Entry 2WHY (X-ray diffraction, 1.70 A resolution); this record covers chains A and B.

Chain A:
Name: Iron-uptake system-binding protein
From: Bacillus subtilis
UniProtKB: P40409 (FEUA_BACSU); residues 2-298 here correspond to UniProt positions 21-317 (UniProt number = residue number + 19)
Amino-acid sequence (311 residues; numbered 1 to 311; the number before each row is that of its first residue):
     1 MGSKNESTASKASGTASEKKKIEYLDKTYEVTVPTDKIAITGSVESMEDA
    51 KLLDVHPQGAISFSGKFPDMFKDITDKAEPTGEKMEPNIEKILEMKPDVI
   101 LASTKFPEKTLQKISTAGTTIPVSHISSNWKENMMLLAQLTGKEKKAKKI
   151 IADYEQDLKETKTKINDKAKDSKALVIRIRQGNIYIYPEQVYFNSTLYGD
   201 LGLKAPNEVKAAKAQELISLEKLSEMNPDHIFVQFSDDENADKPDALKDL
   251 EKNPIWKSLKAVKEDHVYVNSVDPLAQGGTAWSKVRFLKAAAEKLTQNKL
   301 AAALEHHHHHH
Disordered / not traced: 1-18, 302-311
Differences from the reference sequence: initiating methionine (1); conflict T161 (Ile180 in P40409), I218 (Ser237 in P40409); expression tag (299-311)

Chain B:
Name: Bacillibactin
From: Bacillus subtilis
Amino-acid sequence (9 residues; each row starts with the number of its first residue):
    11 XGTXGTXGT
Modified residues: DBH (2,3-dihydroxy-benzoic acid) at position 11; DBH (2,3-dihydroxy-benzoic acid) at position 14; DBH (2,3-dihydroxy-benzoic acid) at position 17
Ion coordination: Fe ion: DBH_11, DBH_14, DBH_17

How chain A and chain B interact:
Contacting residue pairs - 28 pairs, chain A then chain B:
  G42(A) - DBH_11(B)
  K84(A) - DBH_11(B)
  K84(A) - DBH_17(B)
  M85(A) - DBH_11(B)
  M85(A) - G12(B)
  M85(A) - DBH_17(B)
  K105(A) - DBH_11(B)
  K105(A) - G12(B)
  K105(A) - T13(B)
  K105(A) - DBH_14(B)
  K105(A) - G15(B)
  F106(A) - DBH_11(B)
  P107(A) - DBH_11(B)
  P107(A) - T13(B)
  H125(A) - DBH_14(B)
  R178(A) - DBH_14(B)
  R180(A) - DBH_14(B)
  R180(A) - DBH_17(B)
  Q181(A) - DBH_17(B)
  Y185(A) - DBH_17(B)
  Y185(A) - G18(B)
  Y187(A) - DBH_14(B)
  V191(A) - DBH_14(B)
  A214(A) - DBH_14(B)
  Q215(A) - DBH_14(B)
  Q215(A) - T16(B)
  Q215(A) - DBH_17(B)
  Q215(A) - G18(B)
Interface residues without a listed pair, chain A (17 interface residues in all): S103, E239

Overview:
Chain A and chain B form an interface of 17 and 8 residues respectively. DBH_11(B), DBH_14(B) and DBH_17(B)
form the Fe ion site.
Here chain A is Iron-uptake system-binding protein and chain B is Bacillibactin, both from Bacillus subtilis.
Entry 2WHY (Crystal structure of the triscatecholate siderophore binding protein FeuA from Bacillus subtilis
complexed with Ferri-Bacillibactin) was determined by X-ray diffraction together with 2WI8 from the same
study.
